PDB entry 5ZBR | X-ray diffraction, 2.00 A resolution | chain B

Chain B:
Molecule: Kinesin family member 13B
From: Rattus norvegicus
Notes: fragment: the motor domain
UniProt: A0A0G2K8Z9 (A0A0G2K8Z9_RAT); residues 4-371 here = UniProt positions 4-371
Amino-acid sequence (375 residues; each row starts with the number of its first residue):
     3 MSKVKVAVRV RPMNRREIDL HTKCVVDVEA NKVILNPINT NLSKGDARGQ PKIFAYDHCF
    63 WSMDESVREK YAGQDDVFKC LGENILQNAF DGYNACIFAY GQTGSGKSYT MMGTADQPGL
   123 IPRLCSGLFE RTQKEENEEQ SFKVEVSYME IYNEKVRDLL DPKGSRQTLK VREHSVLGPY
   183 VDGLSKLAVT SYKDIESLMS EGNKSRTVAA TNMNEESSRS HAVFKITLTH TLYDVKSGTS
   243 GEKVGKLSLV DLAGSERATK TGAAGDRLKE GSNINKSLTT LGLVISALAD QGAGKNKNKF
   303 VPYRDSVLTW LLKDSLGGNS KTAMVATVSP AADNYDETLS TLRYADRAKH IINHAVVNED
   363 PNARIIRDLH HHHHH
Not modelled in the structure: 3, 41-50, 165-169, 210-217, 260-273, 371-377
Sequence notes: expression tag (3, 372-377)
Metal / ion sites: Mg2+ site 1: S110 (together with AMP-PNP); Mg2+ site 2: N321, V358
Small-molecule neighbours: AMP-PNP (ANP; phosphoaminophosphonic acid-adenylate ester): R11, R13, P14, S64, E67, K72, Q104, T105, G106, S107, G108, K109, S110, Y111, S220, G256

Overview:
Chain B binds AMP-PNP. N321 and V358 coordinate Mg2+ site 2.
Chain B is Kinesin family member 13B (Rattus norvegicus); the structure, Crystal Structure of Kinesin-3 KIF13B
motor domain in AMPPNP form, was determined by X-ray diffraction, deposited together with 5ZBS.
